9BX9 - chains A and B of the 4 polymer chains in the assembly; structure by electron microscopy, 3.79 A resolution.

Chain A (and B):
Name: Ribonucleoside-diphosphate reductase subunit alpha
Organism: Bacillus subtilis
Notes: EC 1.17.4.1; chain B of this document is another copy of the same molecule, construct and numbering; everything in this record applies to it too
UniProtKB: P50620 (RIR1_BACSU); numbering as in UniProt (aligned over 1-700)
Sequence (700 residues; row label = number of the first residue in the row):
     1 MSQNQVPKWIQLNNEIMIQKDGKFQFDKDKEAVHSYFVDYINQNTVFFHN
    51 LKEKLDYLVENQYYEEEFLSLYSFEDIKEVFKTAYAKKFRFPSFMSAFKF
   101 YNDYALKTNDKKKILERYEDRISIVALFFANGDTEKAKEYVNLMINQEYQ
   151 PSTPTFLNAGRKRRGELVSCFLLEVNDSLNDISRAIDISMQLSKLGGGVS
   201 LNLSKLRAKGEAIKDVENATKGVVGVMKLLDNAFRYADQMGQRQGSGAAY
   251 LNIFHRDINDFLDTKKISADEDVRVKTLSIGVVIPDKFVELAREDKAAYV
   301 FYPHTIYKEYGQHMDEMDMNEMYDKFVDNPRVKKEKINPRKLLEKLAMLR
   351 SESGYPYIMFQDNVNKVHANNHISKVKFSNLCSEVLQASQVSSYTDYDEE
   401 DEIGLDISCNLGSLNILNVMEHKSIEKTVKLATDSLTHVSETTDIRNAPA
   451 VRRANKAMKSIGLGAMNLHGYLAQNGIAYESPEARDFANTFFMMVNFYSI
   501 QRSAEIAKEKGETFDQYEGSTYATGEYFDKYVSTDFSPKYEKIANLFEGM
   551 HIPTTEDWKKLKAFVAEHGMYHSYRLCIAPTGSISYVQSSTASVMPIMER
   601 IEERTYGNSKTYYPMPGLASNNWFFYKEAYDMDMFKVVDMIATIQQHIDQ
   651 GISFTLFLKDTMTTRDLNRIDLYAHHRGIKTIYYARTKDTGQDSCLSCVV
Not modelled in the structure: 1-5, 689-700
Residues lining bound ligands:
  - ATP (adenosine-5'-triphosphate): Lys30, Val33, His34, Phe37, Val38, Asn42, Phe89, Arg90, Phe91, Arg117
  - dTTP (TTP), molecule 1: Asp177, Ser178, Leu179, Ile182, Leu206, Arg207, Ala212, Ile213, Lys214, Ala219, Thr220, Lys221, His304
  - dTTP (TTP), molecule 2: Lys194, Tyr236, Ala237, Asp238
UniProt features mapped onto this chain:
  - active site: Asn380 (Proton acceptor), Cys382 (Cysteine radical intermediate), Glu384 (Proton acceptor)
  - binding site (substrate): Thr153, Ser169, Cys170, Gly198, Asn380 to Glu384, Pro580 to Ile584
  - site: Cys170 (Important for hydrogen atom transfer), Asp177 (Allosteric effector binding), Arg207 (Allosteric effector binding), Cys409 (Important for hydrogen atom transfer), Tyr683 (Important for electron transfer), Tyr684 (Important for electron transfer), Cys695 (Interacts with thioredoxin/glutaredoxin), Cys698 (Interacts with thioredoxin/glutaredoxin)
  - mutagenesis: His255 (H255Y: In ts-A 73; temperature-sensitive lethal mutation)
Reported in the primary citation:
  - catalytic residues: Cys382 (citing earlier work)

Chain A / chain B interface:
Residue-residue contacts (61):
  Leu179(A) - Met190(B)
  Leu179(A) - Gln191(B)
  Leu179(A) - Lys194(B)
  Asn180(A) - Gln191(B)  hydrogen bond
  Asn180(A) - Asn447(B)  hydrogen bond
  Ile182(A) - Tyr236(B)
  Ser183(A) - Asp187(B)  hydrogen bond
  Ser183(A) - Met190(B)
  Arg184(A) - Arg184(B)
  Arg184(A) - Tyr397(B)
  Asp187(A) - Ser183(B)  hydrogen bond
  Met190(A) - Leu179(B)
  Met190(A) - Ser183(B)
  Gln191(A) - Leu179(B)
  Gln191(A) - Asn180(B)  hydrogen bond
  Lys194(A) - Leu179(B)
  Ile213(A) - Met240(B)
  Asp215(A) - Arg163(B)
  Val216(A) - Met240(B)  hydrophobic
  Ala219(A) - Met240(B)  hydrophobic
  Lys221(A) - Arg235(B)
  Lys221(A) - Tyr236(B)  hydrogen bond (side chain-backbone)
  Lys221(A) - Asp238(B)  salt bridge
  Gly225(A) - Tyr236(B)
  Val226(A) - Tyr236(B)
  Lys228(A) - Asn232(B)
  Leu229(A) - Asn232(B)
  Leu229(A) - Ala233(B)  hydrophobic
  Leu229(A) - Tyr236(B)  hydrophobic
  Asn232(A) - Lys228(B)
  Asn232(A) - Leu229(B)
  Asn232(A) - Asn232(B)  hydrogen bond
  Ala233(A) - Leu229(B)  hydrophobic
  Arg235(A) - Lys221(B)  hydrogen bond (backbone-side chain)
  Tyr236(A) - Leu179(B)  hydrophobic
  Tyr236(A) - Ile182(B)
  Tyr236(A) - Lys221(B)  hydrogen bond (backbone-side chain)
  Tyr236(A) - Gly225(B)
  Tyr236(A) - Val226(B)
  Tyr236(A) - Leu229(B)  hydrophobic
  Asp238(A) - Lys221(B)  salt bridge
  Met240(A) - Glu217(B)
  Met240(A) - Asn218(B)
  Met240(A) - Ala219(B)  hydrophobic
  Asp396(A) - Arg446(B)
  Asp396(A) - Asn447(B)  hydrogen bond
  Tyr397(A) - Arg184(B)
  Tyr397(A) - Asp401(B)  hydrogen bond
  Tyr397(A) - Ile403(B)
  Tyr397(A) - Arg446(B)
  Tyr397(A) - Asn447(B)  hydrogen bond (backbone-side chain)
  Tyr397(A) - Pro449(B)  hydrophobic
  Asp398(A) - Arg452(B)  salt bridge
  Asp401(A) - Tyr397(B)  hydrogen bond
  Ile403(A) - Tyr397(B)
  Arg446(A) - Asp396(B)
  Arg446(A) - Tyr397(B)  hydrogen bond (backbone-backbone)
  Asn447(A) - Asn180(B)
  Asn447(A) - Asp396(B)  hydrogen bond
  Asn447(A) - Tyr397(B)  hydrogen bond (side chain-backbone)
  Pro449(A) - Tyr397(B)  hydrophobic
Also at the interface, not in a pair above, chain A (36 interface residues in all): Ile186, Asn218, Ala237, Asp272
Also at the interface, not in a pair above, chain B (34 interface residues in all): Gln242, Lys276

Overview:
Chain A and chain B form an interface of 36 and 34 residues respectively, with 16 hydrogen bonds and 3 salt
bridges. Among the polar pairs are Lys221(A)-Asp238(B), Asp398(A)-Arg452(B) and Asn180(A)-Gln191(B). Bound to
chain A: dTTP and ATP. The paper reports the catalytic residue Cys382(A).
Both chains are Ribonucleoside-diphosphate reductase subunit alpha (Bacillus subtilis). Entry 9BX9 (Class 15
model for preturnover condition of Bacillus subtilis ribonucleotide reductase complex) was determined by
electron microscopy together with 9BW3, 9BWX, 9BX2, 9BX3, 9BX6, 9BX8 and 39 further entries from the same
study.
